Entry 5Z0T (X-ray diffraction, 1.50 A resolution); this record covers chain A.

[Chain A]
Name: Neopullulanase 1
Organism: Thermoactinomyces vulgaris
Notes: EC 3.2.1.135
UniProt: Q60053 (NEPU1_THEVU); residues 1-637 here correspond to UniProt positions 30-666 (UniProt number = residue number + 29)
Amino-acid sequence (637 residues; numbered 1 to 637; the number before each row is that of its first residue):
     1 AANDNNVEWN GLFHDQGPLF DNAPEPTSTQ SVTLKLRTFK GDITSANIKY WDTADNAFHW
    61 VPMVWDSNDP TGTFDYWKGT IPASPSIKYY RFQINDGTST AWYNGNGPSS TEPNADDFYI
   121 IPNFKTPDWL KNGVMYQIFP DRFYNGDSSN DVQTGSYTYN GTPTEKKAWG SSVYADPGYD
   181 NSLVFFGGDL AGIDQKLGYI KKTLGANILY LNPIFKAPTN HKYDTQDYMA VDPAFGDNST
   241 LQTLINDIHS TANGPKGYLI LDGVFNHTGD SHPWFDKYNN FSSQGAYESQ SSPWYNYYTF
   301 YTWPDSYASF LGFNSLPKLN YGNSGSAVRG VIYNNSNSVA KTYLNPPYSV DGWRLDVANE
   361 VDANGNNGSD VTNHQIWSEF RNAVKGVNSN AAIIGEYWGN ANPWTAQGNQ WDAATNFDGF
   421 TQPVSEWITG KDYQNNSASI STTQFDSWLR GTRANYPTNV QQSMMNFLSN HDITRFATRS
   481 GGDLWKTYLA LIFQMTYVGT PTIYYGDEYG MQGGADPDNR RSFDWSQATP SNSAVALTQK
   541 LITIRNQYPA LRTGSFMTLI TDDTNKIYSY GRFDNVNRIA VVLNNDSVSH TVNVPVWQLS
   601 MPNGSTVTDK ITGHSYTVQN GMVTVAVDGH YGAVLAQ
Sequence notes: engineered mutation Val357 (Ala386 in Q60053), Asn359 (Gln388 in Q60053), Glu360 (Tyr389 in Q60053)
Metal / ion sites: Ca2+ site 1: Ala2, Asp4, Asn6, Asp42, Asp96; Ca2+ site 2: Asn145, Asp147, Asn150, Asp151, Gly187, Asp189; Ca2+ site 3: Asp276, Asn279, Phe281, Ser283, Glu288
Swiss-Prot annotation at these positions:
  - active site: Asp356 (Nucleophile), Glu396 (Proton donor)
  - binding site (Ca(2+)): Ala2, Asp4, Asn6, Asp42, Asp96, Asn145, Asp147, Asn150, Asp151, Gly187, Asp189, Asp276, Asn280, Phe281, Ser283, Glu288
  - binding site (substrate): His267, Arg354, His471, Asp472, Asp516, Arg520
  - site: Asp472 (Transition state stabilizer)

[Summary]
Ala2, Asp4, Asn6, Asp42 and Asp96 form the Ca2+ site 1. The Ca2+ site 2 is built by Asn145, Asp147, Asn150,
Asp151, Gly187 and Asp189. From UniProt: active-site residues Asp356 and Glu396, 16 Ca2+-binding residues and
6 substrate-binding residues.
Chain A is Neopullulanase 1 (Thermoactinomyces vulgaris); the structure, Thermoactinomyces vulgaris R-47
alpha-amylase I (TVA I) mutant A357V/Q359N/Y360E (AQY/VNE), was determined by X-ray diffraction together with
5Z0U from the same study.
